Entry 3FL7 (X-ray diffraction, 2.50 A resolution); this record covers chain A.

== Chain A ==
Protein: Ephrin receptor
From: Homo sapiens
Notes: EC 2.7.10.1; fragment: Ectodomain
UniProt: Q8N3Z2 (Q8N3Z2_HUMAN); residues 23-531 here = UniProt positions 23-531
Amino-acid sequence (536 residues; numbered -4 to 531; the number before each row is that of its first residue; numbers below 1 keep their minus sign (Ala-4 is residue -4)):
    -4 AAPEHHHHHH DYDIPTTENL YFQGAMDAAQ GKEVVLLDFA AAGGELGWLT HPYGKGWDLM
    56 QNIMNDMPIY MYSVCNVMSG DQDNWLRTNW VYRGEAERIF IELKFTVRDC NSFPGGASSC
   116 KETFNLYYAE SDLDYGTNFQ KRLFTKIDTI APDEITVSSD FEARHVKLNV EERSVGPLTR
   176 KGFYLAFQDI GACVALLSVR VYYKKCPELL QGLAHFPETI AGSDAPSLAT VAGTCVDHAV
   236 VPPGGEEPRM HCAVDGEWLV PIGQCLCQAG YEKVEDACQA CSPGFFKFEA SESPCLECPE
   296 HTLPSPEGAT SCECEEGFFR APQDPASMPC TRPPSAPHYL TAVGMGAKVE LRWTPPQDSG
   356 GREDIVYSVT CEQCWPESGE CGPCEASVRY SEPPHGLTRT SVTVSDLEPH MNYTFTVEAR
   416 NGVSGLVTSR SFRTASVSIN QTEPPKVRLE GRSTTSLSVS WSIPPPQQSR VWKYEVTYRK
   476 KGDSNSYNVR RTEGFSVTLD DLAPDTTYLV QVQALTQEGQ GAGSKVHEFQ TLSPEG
Not modelled in the structure: -4 to 24, 59-61, 110-113, 154-159, 239-240, 372, 450, 477-478, 513-515, 529-531
Sequence notes: expression tag (-4 to 22)
Disulfides: Cys70-Cys188, Cys105-Cys115, Cys201-Cys247, Cys230-Cys260, Cys262-Cys273, Cys276-Cys290, Cys293-Cys307, Cys309-Cys325, Cys366-Cys379, Cys369-Cys376
Glycans and other covalent adducts: N-acetylglucosamine (NAG) linked to Asn407
Metal / ion sites: Na+: Asp148, Glu166
From the paper describing this entry:
  - contacts within the chain: Lys116-Glu117 (salt bridge)
  - self-association interface (contacts with another copy of this molecule); pairs are residue here / residue on that copy: Lys116-Asp104 (salt bridge), Thr144-Pro147 (hydrogen bond), Pro221, Leu223, Leu254, Val255, Ile257

== Summary ==
N-acetylglucosamine is covalently linked to Asn407. Asp148 and Glu166 form the Na+ site. From the paper: a
self-association interface involving Lys116, Thr144 and Pro221 among others; contacts within the chain
involving Lys116 and Glu117.
Chain A is Ephrin receptor (Homo sapiens); the structure, Crystal structure of the human ephrin A2 ectodomain,
was determined by X-ray diffraction, deposited together with 3MX0, 3MBW, 3CZU and 3C8X.
